PDB entry 7UWD | electron microscopy, 4.10 A resolution (low resolution: residue-level contacts below are approximate; hydrogen-bond / salt-bridge calls are withheld) | chains D and E of the 31 polymer chains in the assembly

== Chain D ==
Protein: Vacuolar proton pump subunit B
Source organism: Citrus limon
UniProt: A0A067FXK2 (A0A067FXK2_CITSI); residue numbers follow UniProt; this construct covers 1-488
Sequence (488 residues; row label = number of the first residue in the row):
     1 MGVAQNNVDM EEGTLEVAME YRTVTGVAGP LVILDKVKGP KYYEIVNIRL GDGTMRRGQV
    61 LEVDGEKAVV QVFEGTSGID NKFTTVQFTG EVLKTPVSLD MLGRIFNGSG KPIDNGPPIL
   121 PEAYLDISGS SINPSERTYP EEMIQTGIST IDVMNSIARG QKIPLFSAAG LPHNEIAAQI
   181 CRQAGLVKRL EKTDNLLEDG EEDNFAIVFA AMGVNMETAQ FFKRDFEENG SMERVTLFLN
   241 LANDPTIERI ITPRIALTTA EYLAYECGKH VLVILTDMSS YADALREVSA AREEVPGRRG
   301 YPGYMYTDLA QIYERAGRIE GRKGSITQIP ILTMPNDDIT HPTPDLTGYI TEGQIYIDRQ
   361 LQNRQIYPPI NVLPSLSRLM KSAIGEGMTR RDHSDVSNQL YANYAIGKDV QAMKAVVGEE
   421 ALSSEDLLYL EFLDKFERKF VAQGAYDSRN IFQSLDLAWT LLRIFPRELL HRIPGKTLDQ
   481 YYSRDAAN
Unresolved in the structure: 1-11, 193-198, 485-488

== Chain E ==
Protein: V-type proton ATPase catalytic subunit A
Source organism: Citrus limon
Notes: EC 7.1.2.2
UniProt: Q9SM09 (VATA_CITUN); residues 1-623 here = UniProt positions 1-623
Sequence (623 residues; each row starts with the number of its first residue):
     1 MPSVYGARLT TFEDEEKESE YGYVRKVSGP VVIADGMNGA AMYELVRVGH DNLIGEIIRL
    61 EGDSATIQVY EETAGLMVND PVLRTHKPLS VELGPGILGN IFDGIQRPLK TIAIRSGDVY
   121 IPRGVSVPAL DKDTLWEFQP KKIGEGDLLT GGDLYATVFE NSLMQHHVAL PPDAMGKVTY
   181 VAPAGQYSLK DTVLELEFQG VKKSFTMLQA WPVRTPRPVS SKLAADTPLL TGQRVLDALF
   241 PSVLGGTCAI PGAFGCGKTV ISQALSKYSN SDTVVYVGCG ERGNEMAEVL MDFPQLTMTL
   301 PDGREESVMK RTTLVANTSN MPVAAREASI YTGITIAEYF RDMGYNVSMM ADSTSRWAEA
   361 LREISGRLAE MPADSGYPAY LAARLASFYE RAGKVKCLGG PERTGSVTIV GAVSPPGGDF
   421 SDPVTSATLS IVQVFWGLDK KLAQRKHFPS VNWLISYSKY STALESFYEQ FDPDFINIRT
   481 KAREVLQRED DLNEIVQLVG KDALAEGDKI TLETAKLLRE DYLAQNAFTP YDKFCPFYKS
   541 VWMMRNIIHF YNLANQAVEK GAGMDGQKIT YTLIKHRLGD LFYRLVSQKF EDPAEGEPAL
   601 VAKFKKLHED LTAGFRALED ETR
Unresolved in the structure: 1-20
UniProt features mapped onto this chain:
  - binding site (ATP): Gly252 to Thr259

== How chain D and chain E interact ==
Contacting residue pairs (29):
  Thr25(D) - Glu61(E)
  Thr25(D) - Gly62(E)
  Gly26(D) - Leu60(E)
  Val27(D) - Arg59(E)
  Val27(D) - Leu60(E)
  Ala28(D) - Arg59(E)
  Thr76(D) - Met42(E)
  Ser77(D) - Met42(E)
  Gly78(D) - Ala41(E)
  Gly78(D) - Met42(E)
  Ile79(D) - Ala41(E)
  Ile79(D) - Met42(E)
  Asp80(D) - Ala40(E)
  Asn81(D) - Asn38(E)
  Asn81(D) - Leu60(E)
  Asn81(D) - Gly62(E)
  Lys82(D) - Asn38(E)
  Ala169(D) - Leu429(E)
  Met216(D) - Lys222(E)
  Glu217(D) - Gln433(E)
  Ala242(D) - Ala386(E)
  Ala242(D) - Ser387(E)
  Thr246(D) - Ala383(E)
  Arg286(D) - Ala373(E)
  Arg286(D) - Ala379(E)
  Glu287(D) - Ala379(E)
  Ala290(D) - Met371(E)
  Pro296(D) - Met371(E)
  Arg299(D) - Ala373(E)
Also at the interface, not in a pair above, chain D (26 interface residues in all): Gly170, Asn215, Asn243, Gly300, Pro335
Also at the interface, not in a pair above, chain E (26 interface residues in all): Met37, Gly39, Tyr43, Asp374, Glu390, Ser426, Ser430, Ile431, Tyr457

== Summary ==
Chain D and chain E each contribute 26 residues to their interface. UniProt lists 8 ATP-binding residues on
chain E.
Here chain D is Vacuolar proton pump subunit B and chain E is V-type proton ATPase catalytic subunit A, both
from Citrus limon. Entry 7UWD (Citrus V-ATPase State 2, H in contact with subunits AB) was determined by
electron microscopy (same publication as 7UW9, 7UWA, 7UWB and 7UWC).
